PDB entry 5FMG | electron microscopy, 3.60 A resolution | chains E and F of the 28 polymer chains in the assembly

== Chain E ==
Molecule: Proteasome subunit alpha type
From: Plasmodium falciparum
Notes: EC 3.4.25.1
Reference sequence: Q8IBI3 (Q8IBI3_PLAF7); residue numbers follow UniProt; this construct covers 1-256
Amino-acid sequence (256 residues; row label = number of the first residue in the row):
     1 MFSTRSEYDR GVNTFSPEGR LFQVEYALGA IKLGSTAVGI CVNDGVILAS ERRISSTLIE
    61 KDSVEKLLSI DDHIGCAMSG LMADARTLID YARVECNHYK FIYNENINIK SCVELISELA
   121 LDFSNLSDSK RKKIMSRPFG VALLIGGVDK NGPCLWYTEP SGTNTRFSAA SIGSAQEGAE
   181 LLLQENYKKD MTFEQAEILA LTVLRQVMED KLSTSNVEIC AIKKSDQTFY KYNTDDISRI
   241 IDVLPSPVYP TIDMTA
Disordered / not traced: 1-11, 123-135, 242-256
Disulfides: C96-C112

== Chain F ==
Molecule: Proteosome subunit alpha type 1, putative
From: Plasmodium falciparum
Reference sequence: Q8IK90 (Q8IK90_PLAF7); numbering as in UniProt (aligned over 1-254)
Amino-acid sequence (254 residues; numbered 1 to 254; the number before each row is that of its first residue):
     1 MYRNLYDTDN IIYSPEGRLY QVEYASEAIK QGTCAVAIKS KDYVVVSGLK KCISKLSFPQ
    61 EKIFKIDDYI GISMSGITSD AKVLTKFMQN ECLSHKFLYN ENINIESLVR SVADKYQKNT
   121 QKSSKRAFGV GLMIAAYHNE PCIFETRPNG SYFEYDALSF GARSHASKTY LEKNLHLFEE
   181 CSLEELILHC LKALKCSLSS ESELTISNTA LAVVGKNHPW QEISSLQLEE YLSKVKMDAE
   241 QEQVEENVQN EANE
Disordered / not traced: 1-6, 196-207, 238-254

== How chain E and chain F interact ==
Pairs across the interface (23; chain E residue first):
  N13(E) - R126(F)
  T14(E) - Q21(F)
  F15(E) - Q21(F)  hydrogen bond (backbone-side chain)
  F15(E) - Y24(F)
  F15(E) - R126(F)
  F15(E) - A127(F)
  S16(E) - Y24(F)
  P17(E) - Y24(F)  hydrophobic
  P17(E) - E27(F)
  E18(E) - E27(F)
  G19(E) - Y24(F)
  G19(E) - E27(F)
  G19(E) - A28(F)
  L121(E) - S79(F)
  T165(E) - S57(F)
  T165(E) - F58(F)
  R166(E) - F58(F)  hydrogen bond (backbone-backbone)
  F167(E) - S54(F)
  F167(E) - L56(F)
  F167(E) - S57(F)
  S168(E) - L56(F)  hydrogen bond (side chain-backbone)
  A169(E) - L56(F)
  L183(E) - L56(F)  hydrophobic
Other interface residues (no listed pair), chain E (18 interface residues in all): S161, T163, Q184, Y187
Other interface residues (no listed pair), chain F (13 interface residues in all): K55, T78

== In short ==
Chain E and chain F form an interface of 18 and 13 residues respectively; the contacts include 3 hydrogen
bonds. Polar pairs include F15(E)-Q21(F), S168(E)-L56(F) and R166(E)-F58(F).
Here chain E is Proteasome subunit alpha type and chain F is Proteosome subunit alpha type 1, putative, both
from Plasmodium falciparum. Entry 5FMG (Structure and function based design of Plasmodium-selective proteasome
inhibitors) was determined by electron microscopy.
